2Y5L - chains A and B of the 4 polymer chains in the assembly; structure by X-ray diffraction, 2.20 A resolution.

# Chain A (and B)
Name: Fructose-1,6-bisphosphatase 1
From: Homo sapiens
Notes: EC 3.1.3.11; chain B of this document is another copy of the same molecule, construct and numbering; everything in this record applies to it too
UniProt: P09467 (F16P1_HUMAN); residues 0-337 here correspond to UniProt positions 1-338 (UniProt number = residue number + 1)
Chain sequence (338 residues; row label = number of the first residue in the row; numbering starts at 0):
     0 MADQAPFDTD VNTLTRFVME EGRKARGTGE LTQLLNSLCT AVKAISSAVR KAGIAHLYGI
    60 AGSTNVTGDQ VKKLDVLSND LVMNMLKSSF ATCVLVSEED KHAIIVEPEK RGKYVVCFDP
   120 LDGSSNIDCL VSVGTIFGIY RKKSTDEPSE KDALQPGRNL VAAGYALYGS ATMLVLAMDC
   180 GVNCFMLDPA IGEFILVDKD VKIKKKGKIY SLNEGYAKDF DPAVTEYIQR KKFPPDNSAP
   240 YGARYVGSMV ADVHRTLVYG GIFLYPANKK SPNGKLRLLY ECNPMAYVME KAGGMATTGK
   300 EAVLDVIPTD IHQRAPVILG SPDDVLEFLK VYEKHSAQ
Unresolved in the structure: 0-8, 62-69, 337 (chain B: 0-8, 62-71, 337)
Construct notes: variant K217 (Arg218 in P09467)
Curated features (UniProtKB/Swiss-Prot):
  - binding site (AMP): V17 to G21, T27 to T31, K112, Y113, R140
  - binding site (Mg(2+)): D68, E97, D118, L120, D121, E280
  - binding site (substrate): D121 to S124, N212 to Y215, R243 to M248, Y264, K274 to R276
  - modified residue: A1 (N-acetylalanine), K150 (N6-succinyllysine), Y215 (Phosphotyrosine), Y244 (Phosphotyrosine), Y264 (Phosphotyrosine)

# Interface between chain A and chain B
Pairs across the interface (117; chain A residue first):
  V10(A) with Y57(B); G58(B); I59(B), hydrophobic
  V48(A) with S169(B); A170(B)
  R49(A) with R49(B); G168(B), hydrogen bond (side chain-backbone); S169(B), hydrogen bond (side chain-backbone); A170(B); L186(B); P188(B)
  K50(A) with A170(B); D187(B); P188(B)
  A51(A) with D187(B); P188(B)
  G52(A) with D187(B), hydrogen bond (backbone-side chain); A189(B)
  I53(A) with D187(B), hydrogen bond (backbone-side chain)
  A54(A) with D187(B), hydrogen bond (backbone-side chain); I190(B), hydrophobic; I194(B), hydrophobic
  Y57(A) with V10(B); I194(B), hydrophobic; L195(B); V196(B)
  I59(A) with I190(B), hydrophobic
  S124(A) with Y258(B)
  N125(A) with Y258(B), hydrogen bond
  D127(A) with V257(B); Y258(B), hydrogen bond
  C128(A) with L166(B); H253(B); R254(B); Y258(B), hydrophobic
  L129(A) with L166(B), hydrophobic; G168(B); S169(B), hydrogen bond (backbone-backbone); A170(B); M172(B), hydrophobic
  V130(A) with S169(B), hydrogen bond (backbone-side chain)
  S131(A) with S131(B)
  L166(A) with C128(B)
  Y167(A) with S169(B)
  G168(A) with R49(B), hydrogen bond (backbone-side chain); L129(B); G168(B)
  S169(A) with V48(B); R49(B), hydrogen bond (backbone-side chain); I126(B); L129(B), hydrogen bond (backbone-backbone); V130(B), hydrogen bond (side chain-backbone); Y167(B)
  A170(A) with V48(B); K50(B); L129(B)
  M172(A) with L129(B), hydrophobic
  M185(A) with K50(B); L129(B), hydrophobic
  L186(A) with R49(B)
  D187(A) with K50(B); A51(B); G52(B), hydrogen bond (side chain-backbone); I53(B), hydrogen bond (side chain-backbone); A54(B), hydrogen bond (side chain-backbone)
  P188(A) with R49(B); K50(B); A51(B)
  A189(A) with G52(B)
  I190(A) with A54(B), hydrophobic
  I194(A) with A54(B), hydrophobic; Y57(B), hydrophobic
  V196(A) with Y57(B)
  Y209(A) with E213(B); G214(B), hydrogen bond (side chain-backbone)
  N212(A) with G241(B); A242(B), hydrogen bond (side chain-backbone); R243(B)
  E213(A) with Y209(B); E213(B); K231(B), salt bridge
  G214(A) with Y209(B); K231(B); P239(B); Y240(B); A242(B)
  A216(A) with K231(B)
  K217(A) with K231(B); F232(B)
  K231(A) with E213(B), salt bridge; K217(B); K231(B)
  F232(A) with K217(B)
  P239(A) with G214(B); K217(B)
  Y240(A) with G214(B)
  G241(A) with N212(B)
  A242(A) with N212(B), hydrogen bond (backbone-side chain); E213(B); G214(B); Y244(B)
  R243(A) with N212(B); Y244(B); V245(B); G246(B)
  Y244(A) with A242(B); R243(B); Y244(B), hydrogen bond (backbone-backbone)
  V245(A) with R243(B)
  G246(A) with R243(B)
  H253(A) with C128(B)
  R254(A) with C128(B)
  V257(A) with D127(B)
  Y258(A) with S124(B), hydrogen bond (side chain-backbone); N125(B), hydrogen bond; D127(B), hydrogen bond; C128(B), hydrophobic
Other interface residues (no listed pair), chain A (59 interface residues in all): G58, I126, V132, T171, L195, Y215, P233, S237
Other interface residues (no listed pair), chain B (57 interface residues in all): V132, M185, Y215, A216, P233

# Overview
59 residues of chain A face 57 of chain B across their interface; the contacts include 23 hydrogen bonds and 2
salt bridges. Polar pairs include E213(A)-K231(B), R49(A)-G168(B) and R49(A)-S169(B). From UniProt: 13
AMP-binding residues, 6 Mg2+-binding residues and 18 substrate-binding residues on chain A.
Chain A and chain B are both Fructose-1,6-bisphosphatase 1 (Homo sapiens); the structure, orally active
aminopyridines as inhibitors of tetrameric fructose 1,6- bisphosphatase, was determined by X-ray diffraction
(same publication as 2Y5K).
